Entry 2CIR (X-ray diffraction, 1.60 A resolution); this record covers chain A.

== Chain A ==
Name: Hexose-6-phosphate mutarotase
Source organism: Saccharomyces cerevisiae
Notes: EC 5.1.3.15
UniProtKB: Q03161 (YMY9_YEAST); numbering as in UniProt (aligned over 1-297)
Chain sequence (297 residues; numbered 1 to 297; the number before each row is that of its first residue):
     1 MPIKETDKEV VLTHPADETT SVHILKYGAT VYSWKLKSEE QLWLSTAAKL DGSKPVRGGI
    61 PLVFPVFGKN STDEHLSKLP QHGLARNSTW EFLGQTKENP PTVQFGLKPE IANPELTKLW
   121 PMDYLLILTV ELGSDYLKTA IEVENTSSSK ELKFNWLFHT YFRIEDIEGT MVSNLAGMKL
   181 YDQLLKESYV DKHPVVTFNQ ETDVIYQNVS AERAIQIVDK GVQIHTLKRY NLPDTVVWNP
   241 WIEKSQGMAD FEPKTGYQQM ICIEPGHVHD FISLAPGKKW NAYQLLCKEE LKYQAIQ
Unresolved in the structure: 1, 290-297
Modified positions: Cys287 (s-hydroxycysteine; CSO)
Ligand contacts: 6-O-phosphono-beta-D-glucopyranose (BG6): Arg57, Phe67, Gln81, His82, Arg86, His159, Gln183, Asp203, Trp238, Lys244, Met248
Swiss-Prot annotation at these positions:
  - active site: His159, Glu264
  - binding site (substrate): Arg57, Gln81, Arg86, Asp203
  - modified residue: Ser88 (Phosphoserine)

== Overview ==
Bound to chain A: 6-O-phosphono-beta-D-glucopyranose. From UniProt: active-site residues His159 and Glu264 and
4 substrate-binding residues.
Chain A is Hexose-6-phosphate mutarotase (Saccharomyces cerevisiae); the structure, Structure-based functional
annotation: Yeast ymr099c codes for a D- hexose-6-phosphate mutarotase. Complex with glucose-6-phosphate, was
determined by X-ray diffraction together with 2CIS and 2CIQ from the same study.
